Entry 1BYP (X-ray diffraction, 1.75 A resolution); this record covers chain A.

Chain A:
Name: Protein (plastocyanin)
Source organism: Silene latifolia subsp. alba
UniProt: P07030 (PLAS_SILPR); residues 1-99 here correspond to UniProt positions 67-165 (UniProt number = residue number + 66)
Amino-acid sequence (99 residues; row label = number of the first residue in the row):
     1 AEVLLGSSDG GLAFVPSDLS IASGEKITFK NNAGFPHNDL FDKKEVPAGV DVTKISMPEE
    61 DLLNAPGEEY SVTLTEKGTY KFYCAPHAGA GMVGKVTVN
Differences from the reference sequence: conflict Asp39 (Val105 in P07030), Leu40 (Val106 in P07030); engineered mutation Lys43 (Glu109 in P07030), Lys44 (Asp110 in P07030)
Metal / ion sites: Cu ion: His37, Cys84, His87
Swiss-Prot annotation at these positions:
  - binding site (Cu cation): His37, Cys84, His87, Met92

Summary:
His37, Cys84 and His87 coordinate a Cu ion ion. UniProt lists 4 Cu cation-binding residues.
Chain A is Protein (plastocyanin) (Silene latifolia subsp. alba); the structure, E43k,d44k double mutant
plastocyanin from silene, was determined by X-ray diffraction, deposited together with 1BYO.
